2IGO - chains A and B of the 4 polymer chains in the assembly; structure by X-ray diffraction, 1.95 A resolution.

# Chain A (and B)
Name: Pyranose oxidase
Source organism: Trametes ochracea
Notes: EC 1.1.3.10; chain B of this document is another copy of the same molecule, construct and numbering; everything in this record applies to it too
UniProtKB: Q7ZA32 (Q7ZA32_TRAOC); residues 1-623 here = UniProt positions 1-623
Sequence (623 residues; row label = number of the first residue in the row):
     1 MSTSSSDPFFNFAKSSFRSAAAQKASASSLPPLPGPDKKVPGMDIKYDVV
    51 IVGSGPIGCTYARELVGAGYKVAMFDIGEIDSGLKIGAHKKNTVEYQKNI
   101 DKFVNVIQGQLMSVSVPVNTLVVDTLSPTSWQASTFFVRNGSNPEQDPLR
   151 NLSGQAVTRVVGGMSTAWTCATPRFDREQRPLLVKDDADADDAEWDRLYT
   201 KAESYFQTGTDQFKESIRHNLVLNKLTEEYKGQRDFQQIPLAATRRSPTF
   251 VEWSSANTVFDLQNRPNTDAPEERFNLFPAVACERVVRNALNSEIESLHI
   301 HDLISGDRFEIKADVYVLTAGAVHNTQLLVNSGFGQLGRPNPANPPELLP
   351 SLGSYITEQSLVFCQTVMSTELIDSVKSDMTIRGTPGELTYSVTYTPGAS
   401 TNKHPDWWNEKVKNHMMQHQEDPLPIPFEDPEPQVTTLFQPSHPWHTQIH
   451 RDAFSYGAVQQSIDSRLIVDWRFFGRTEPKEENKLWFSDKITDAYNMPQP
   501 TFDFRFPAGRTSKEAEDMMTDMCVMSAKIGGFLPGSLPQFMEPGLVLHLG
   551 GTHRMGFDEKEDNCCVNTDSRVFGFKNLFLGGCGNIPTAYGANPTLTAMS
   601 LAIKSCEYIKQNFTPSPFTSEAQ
Disordered / not traced: 1-42, 620-623
Construct notes: engineered mutation Ala167 (His in Q7ZA32)
Residues lining bound ligands:
  - FAD (flavin-adenine dinucleotide): Val52, Gly53, Ser54, Gly55, Pro56, Ile57, Gly58, Phe75, Asp76, Ile77, Gly78, Ile107, Leu111, Thr158, Arg159, Val160, Gly162, Gly163, Met164, Ser165, Ala167, Trp168, Thr169, Cys170, Ala171, Val281, Ala282, Cys283, Thr319, Ala320, Gly321, His324, Leu547, His548, Gly582, Cys583, Asn593, Pro594, Thr595
  - 2-deoxy-2-fluoro-beta-D-glucopyranose (SHG): Thr169, Ala171, Leu361, Gln448, His450, Asp452, Arg472, Phe474, Leu545, Val546, Leu547, His548, Asn593
What the authors report for this chain:
  - conformationally variable residues (loop rearrangement, side-chain flip): Thr169, Asp452 to Gly457
  - specificity-determining residues: Asp452, Arg472 (proposed by the authors, not directly observed)
  - mutagenesis - H167A: decreased catalytic activity on D-Glc
  - mutagenesis - H548N (46,000-fold): abolished catalytic activity

# Interface between chain A and chain B
Residue-residue contacts (107; chain A residue first):
  Glu79(A) with Thr93(B); Val94(B), hydrogen bond (side chain-backbone)
  Ile80(A) with Gly83(B)
  Gly83(A) with Ile80(B); Asp81(B)
  Leu84(A) with Ile80(B), hydrophobic
  Thr93(A) with Glu79(B)
  Val94(A) with Glu79(B), hydrogen bond (backbone-side chain)
  Glu95(A) with Met112(B); Arg159(B), salt bridge; Tyr495(B), hydrogen bond
  Tyr96(A) with Gly109(B), hydrogen bond (side chain-backbone)
  Lys98(A) with Ala494(B), hydrogen bond (side chain-backbone); Tyr495(B)
  Asn99(A) with Met112(B)
  Lys102(A) with Gln108(B), hydrogen bond (side chain-backbone); Gly109(B); Leu111(B), hydrogen bond (side chain-backbone); Met112(B)
  Asn105(A) with Asn105(B); Gln108(B), hydrogen bond; Gly109(B)
  Gln108(A) with Lys102(B), hydrogen bond (backbone-side chain); Asn105(B), hydrogen bond
  Gly109(A) with Tyr96(B), hydrogen bond (backbone-side chain); Lys102(B); Asn105(B)
  Leu111(A) with Lys102(B), hydrogen bond (backbone-side chain)
  Met112(A) with Glu95(B); Asn99(B); Lys102(B)
  Asn119(A) with Ala458(B), hydrogen bond (side chain-backbone); Gln461(B); Ser462(B), hydrogen bond
  Leu121(A) with Ala458(B); Val459(B); Ser462(B), hydrogen bond (backbone-side chain)
  Val123(A) with Val459(B); Pro534(B), hydrophobic
  Thr125(A) with Pro534(B)
  Leu126(A) with Val367(B), hydrophobic; Pro534(B)
  Ser127(A) with Gly531(B)
  Thr129(A) with Ser369(B); Thr370(B), hydrogen bond (backbone-backbone)
  Ser130(A) with Val367(B), hydrogen bond (side chain-backbone); Met368(B); Thr370(B); Gly531(B), hydrogen bond (side chain-backbone)
  Trp131(A) with Val367(B); Met368(B), hydrogen bond (backbone-backbone); Ser369(B); Thr370(B); Ile373(B); Pro423(B); Leu424(B), hydrophobic; Leu467(B), hydrophobic
  Phe137(A) with Asp422(B); Pro423(B); Asp464(B); Arg466(B)
  Arg139(A) with Ser462(B), hydrogen bond (side chain-backbone)
  Asn140(A) with Gln461(B), hydrogen bond (side chain-backbone); Ile463(B), hydrogen bond (side chain-backbone); Asp464(B); Ser465(B), hydrogen bond (side chain-backbone)
  Arg159(A) with Glu95(B), salt bridge
  Val367(A) with Leu126(B), hydrophobic; Ser130(B), hydrogen bond (backbone-side chain); Trp131(B)
  Met368(A) with Ser130(B); Trp131(B), hydrogen bond (backbone-backbone)
  Ser369(A) with Thr129(B); Trp131(B)
  Thr370(A) with Thr129(B), hydrogen bond (backbone-backbone); Ser130(B), hydrogen bond (side chain-backbone); Trp131(B), hydrogen bond (side chain-backbone)
  Ile373(A) with Trp131(B)
  Asp422(A) with Phe137(B)
  Pro423(A) with Trp131(B); Phe137(B)
  Leu424(A) with Trp131(B), hydrophobic
  Ala458(A) with Asn119(B), hydrogen bond (backbone-side chain); Leu121(B)
  Val459(A) with Leu121(B); Val123(B)
  Gln461(A) with Asn119(B); Asn140(B), hydrogen bond (backbone-side chain)
  Ser462(A) with Asn119(B), hydrogen bond; Leu121(B), hydrogen bond (side chain-backbone); Arg139(B), hydrogen bond (backbone-side chain)
  Ile463(A) with Asn140(B), hydrogen bond (backbone-side chain)
  Asp464(A) with Phe137(B); Arg139(B); Asn140(B)
  Ser465(A) with Asn140(B), hydrogen bond (backbone-side chain)
  Arg466(A) with Phe137(B)
  Leu467(A) with Trp131(B), hydrophobic
  Ala494(A) with Lys98(B), hydrogen bond (backbone-side chain)
  Tyr495(A) with Val94(B); Glu95(B), hydrogen bond; Lys98(B)
  Gly531(A) with Ser127(B); Ser130(B), hydrogen bond (backbone-side chain)
  Pro534(A) with Val123(B), hydrophobic; Thr125(B); Leu126(B)
Also at the interface, not in a pair above, chain A (57 interface residues in all): Asp81, Asn92, Gln110, Phe136, Leu303, Ile304, Gly530
Also at the interface, not in a pair above, chain B (56 interface residues in all): Leu84, Gln110, Val138, Leu303, Ile304, Gly530

# Summary
The interface between chain A and chain B involves 57 residues on one side and 56 on the other; the contacts
include 38 hydrogen bonds and 2 salt bridges. Among the polar pairs are Glu95(A)-Arg159(B), Glu79(A)-Val94(B)
and Glu95(A)-Tyr495(B). The paper reports that H167A of chain A reduces catalytic activity on D-Glc;
specificity determinants Asp452(A) and Arg472(A).
Both chains are Pyranose oxidase (Trametes ochracea). Entry 2IGO (Crystal structure of pyranose 2-oxidase
H167A mutant with 2-fluoro-2-deoxy-D-glucose) was determined by X-ray diffraction, deposited together with
2IGK, 2IGM and 2IGN.
